8SMN - chains A and H of the 3 polymer chains in the assembly; structure by electron microscopy, 3.20 A resolution.

Chain A:
Protein: Hyaluronan synthase 1
Source organism: Xenopus laevis
Notes: EC 2.4.1.212
UniProt: P13563 (HYAS1_XENLA); residues 1-588 here = UniProt positions 1-588
Chain sequence (601 residues; numbered -12 to 588; the number before each row is that of its first residue; numbers below 1 keep their minus sign (Met-12 is residue -12)):
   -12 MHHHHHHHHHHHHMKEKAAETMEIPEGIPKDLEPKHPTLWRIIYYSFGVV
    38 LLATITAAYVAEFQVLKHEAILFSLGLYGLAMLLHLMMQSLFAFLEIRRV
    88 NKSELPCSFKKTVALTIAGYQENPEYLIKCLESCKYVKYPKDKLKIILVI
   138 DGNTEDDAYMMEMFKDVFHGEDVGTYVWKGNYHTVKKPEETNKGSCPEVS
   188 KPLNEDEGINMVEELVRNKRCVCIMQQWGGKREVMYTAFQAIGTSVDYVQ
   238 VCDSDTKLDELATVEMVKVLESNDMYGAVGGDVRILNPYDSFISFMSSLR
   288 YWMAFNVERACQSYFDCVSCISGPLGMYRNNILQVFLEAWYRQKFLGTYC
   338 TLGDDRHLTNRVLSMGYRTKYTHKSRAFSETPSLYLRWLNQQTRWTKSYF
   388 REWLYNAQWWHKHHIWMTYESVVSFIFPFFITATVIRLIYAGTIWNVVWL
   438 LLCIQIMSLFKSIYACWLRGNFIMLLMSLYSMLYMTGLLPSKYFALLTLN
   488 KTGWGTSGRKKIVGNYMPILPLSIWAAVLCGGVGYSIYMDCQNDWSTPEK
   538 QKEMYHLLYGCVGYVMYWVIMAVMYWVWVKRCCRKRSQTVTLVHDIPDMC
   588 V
Unresolved in the structure: -12 to 14, 172-193, 489-501, 569-588
Differences from the reference sequence: expression tag (-12 to 0)
What the authors report for this chain:
  - binding site for N-acetylglucosamine: Tyr46, Ser61, Tyr288, Phe292, Cys307, Asp342, Arg343, Trp382, Ser385, Phe414, Thr421, Ile441, Met472
  - binding site for beta-D-glucopyranuronic acid: Glu49, Met69, Arg287, Arg296, Ile418, Trp436, Met444, Lys448
  - conformationally variable residues (helix shift): Gly63 to Gly66, Gly547
  - contacts within the chain: Ile58-His543
  - mutagenesis - H72A, H72F, R287A, R296A, C307A, C307S, K448A, K448R, W491F, T493A (about 20-25%), T493S (about 20-25%): decreased catalytic activity
  - mutagenesis - C337A: unchanged catalytic activity
  - mutagenesis - K218A, K218R, R381A, R381K, W491A, R496A: abolished catalytic activity

Chain H:
Protein: Fab15 heavy chain
Source organism: Homo sapiens
Chain sequence (234 residues; numbered 1 to 234; the number before each row is that of its first residue):
     1 EISEVQLVESGGGLVQPGGSLRLSCAASGFNVSSYYIHWVRQAPGKGLEW
    51 VASISSSSGSTSYADSVKGRFTISADTSKNTAYLQMNSLRAEDTAVYYCA
   101 RSGYYWGPYFGGFDYWGQGTLVTVSSASTKGPSVFPLAPSSKSTSGGTAA
   151 LGCLVKDYFPEPVTVSWNSGALTSGVHTFPAVLQSSGLYSLSSVVTVPSS
   201 SLGTQTYICNVNHKPSNTKVDKKVEPKSCDKTHT
Unresolved in the structure: 1-2, 127-234
Cystine bridges: Cys25-Cys99

How chain A and chain H interact:
Residue-residue contacts (24; chain A residue first):
  Thr99(A) - Trp106(H)
  Lys128(A) - Ser33(H)  hydrogen bond (side chain-backbone)
  Lys128(A) - Ser34(H)
  Lys128(A) - Tyr104(H)
  Asp129(A) - Ser58(H)  hydrogen bond
  Asp129(A) - Tyr104(H)
  Asp129(A) - Trp106(H)
  Leu131(A) - Trp106(H)
  Lys132(A) - Trp106(H)
  Gly157(A) - Ser34(H)  hydrogen bond (backbone-side chain)
  Glu158(A) - Ser34(H)
  Glu158(A) - Tyr35(H)
  Asp159(A) - Tyr35(H)
  Asp159(A) - Gly103(H)
  Arg204(A) - Trp106(H)
  Arg204(A) - Tyr109(H)
  Asn205(A) - Trp106(H)  hydrogen bond (backbone-side chain)
  Asn205(A) - Gly111(H)
  Lys206(A) - Trp106(H)  hydrogen bond (backbone-side chain)
  Arg207(A) - Tyr104(H)
  Arg207(A) - Trp106(H)
  Thr231(A) - Tyr109(H)
  Ser232(A) - Trp106(H)
  Ser232(A) - Tyr109(H)
Also at the interface, not in a pair above, chain A (15 interface residues in all): Lys130
Also at the interface, not in a pair above, chain H (16 interface residues in all): Asn31, Ser57, Ser60, Tyr105, Gly107, Pro108, Phe110

In short:
Chain A and chain H form an interface of 15 and 16 residues respectively; the contacts include 5 hydrogen
bonds. Polar contacts include Lys128(A)-Ser33(H), Asp129(A)-Ser58(H) and Gly157(A)-Ser34(H). The paper reports
a binding site for N-acetylglucosamine at Tyr46(A), Ser61(A) and Tyr288(A) among others; H72A, H72F and R287A
of chain A, among others, reduce catalytic activity; 18 substitutions were tested in all.
Chain A is Hyaluronan synthase 1 (Xenopus laevis) and chain H is Fab15 heavy chain (Homo sapiens); the
structure, Xenopus laevis hyaluronan synthase 1, nascent HA polymer bound state, was determined by electron
microscopy (same publication as 8SMM, 8SMP, 8SNC, 8SND and 8SNE).
